Entry 9E1V (electron microscopy, 3.10 A resolution); this record covers chains E and I of the 11 polymer chains in the assembly.

== Chain E ==
Protein: Histone H3.2
Source organism: Xenopus laevis
UniProtKB: P84233 (H32_XENLA); residues 0-135 here correspond to UniProt positions 1-136 (UniProt number = residue number + 1)
Sequence (136 residues; row label = number of the first residue in the row; numbering starts at 0):
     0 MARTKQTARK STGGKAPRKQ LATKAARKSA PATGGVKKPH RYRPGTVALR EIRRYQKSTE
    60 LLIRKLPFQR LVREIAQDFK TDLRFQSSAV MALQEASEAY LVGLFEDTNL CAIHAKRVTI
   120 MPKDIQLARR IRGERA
Not modelled in the structure: 0-37, 134-135
UniProt features mapped onto this chain:
  - modified residue: Arg2 (Asymmetric dimethylarginine), Thr3 (Phosphothreonine), Lys4 (Allysine), Gln5 (5-glutamyl dopamine), Thr6 (Phosphothreonine), Arg8 (Citrulline), Lys9 (N6,N6,N6-trimethyllysine), Ser10 (ADP-ribosylserine), Thr11 (Phosphothreonine), Lys14 (N6-(2-hydroxyisobutyryl)lysine), Arg17 (Asymmetric dimethylarginine), Lys18 (N6-(2-hydroxyisobutyryl)lysine), Lys23 (N6-(2-hydroxyisobutyryl)lysine), Arg26 (Citrulline), Lys27 (N6,N6,N6-trimethyllysine), Ser28 (ADP-ribosylserine), Lys36 (N6,N6,N6-trimethyllysine), Lys37 (N6-methyllysine), Tyr41 (Phosphotyrosine), Lys56 (N6,N6,N6-trimethyllysine) and 8 more in UniProt
  - lipidation: Cys110 (S-palmitoyl cysteine)

== Chain I ==
Molecule: 151-nt DNA strand
Source organism: Homo sapiens
Sequence (151 nucleotides; each row starts with the number of its first residue; numbers below 1 keep their minus sign (DC-74 is residue -74)):
   -74 CACAGGATGT ATATATCTGA CACGTGCCTG GAGACTAGGG AGTAATCCCC TTGGCGGTTA
   -14 AAACGCGGGG GACAGCGCGT ACGTGCGTTT AAGCGGTGCT AGAGCTGTCT ACGACCAATT
    46 GAGCGGCCTC GGCACCGGGA TTCTCCAGGG C

== Chain E / chain I interface ==
Residue-residue contacts (20; chain E residue first):
  Arg40(E) with DC71(I), sugar contact
  Arg42(E) with DG-5(I), salt bridge to the phosphate; DC71(I), hydrogen bond to the phosphate; DA72(I), salt bridge to the phosphate
  Pro43(E) with DG-5(I), sugar contact
  Thr45(E) with DC71(I), hydrogen bond to the phosphate
  Arg63(E) with DA-14(I), sugar contact
  Arg72(E) with DT-23(I), salt bridge to the phosphate
  Arg83(E) with DT-24(I), base contact; DT-23(I), phosphate contact
  Phe84(E) with DT-24(I), sugar contact; DT-23(I), hydrogen bond to the phosphate
  Gln85(E) with DT-24(I), phosphate contact
  Ser86(E) with DT-24(I), phosphate contact
  Arg116(E) with DA-3(I), phosphate contact; DC-2(I), phosphate contact
  Val117(E) with DG-4(I), sugar contact; DA-3(I), hydrogen bond to the phosphate
  Thr118(E) with DA-3(I), hydrogen bond to the phosphate
  Met120(E) with DC-2(I), phosphate contact
Also at the interface, not in a pair above, chain E (18 interface residues in all): His39, Tyr41, Leu82, Lys115
Also at the interface, not in a pair above, chain I (12 interface residues in all): DA-13, DG-8, DC70

== Summary ==
The interface between chain E and chain I involves 18 residues on one side and 12 on the other; the contacts
include 5 hydrogen bonds and 3 salt bridges. Polar contacts include Arg42(E)-DC71(I), Thr45(E)-DC71(I) and
Phe84(E)-DT-23(I).
Chain E is Histone H3.2 (Xenopus laevis) and chain I is a 151-nt DNA strand (Homo sapiens); the structure,
Snf2h bound nucleosome complex - ClassC2, was determined by electron microscopy, deposited together with 9E1L,
9E1M, 9E1N, 9E1O, 9E1P, 9E1Q and 4 further entries.
